Entry 7OGK (electron microscopy, 3.40 A resolution); this record covers chains C and D of the 4 polymer chains in the assembly.

# Chain C
Protein: Polyribonucleotide nucleotidyltransferase
Source organism: Escherichia coli (strain K12)
Notes: EC 2.7.7.8
UniProt: P05055 (PNP_ECOLI); numbering as in UniProt (aligned over 1-711)
Chain sequence (711 residues; each row starts with the number of its first residue):
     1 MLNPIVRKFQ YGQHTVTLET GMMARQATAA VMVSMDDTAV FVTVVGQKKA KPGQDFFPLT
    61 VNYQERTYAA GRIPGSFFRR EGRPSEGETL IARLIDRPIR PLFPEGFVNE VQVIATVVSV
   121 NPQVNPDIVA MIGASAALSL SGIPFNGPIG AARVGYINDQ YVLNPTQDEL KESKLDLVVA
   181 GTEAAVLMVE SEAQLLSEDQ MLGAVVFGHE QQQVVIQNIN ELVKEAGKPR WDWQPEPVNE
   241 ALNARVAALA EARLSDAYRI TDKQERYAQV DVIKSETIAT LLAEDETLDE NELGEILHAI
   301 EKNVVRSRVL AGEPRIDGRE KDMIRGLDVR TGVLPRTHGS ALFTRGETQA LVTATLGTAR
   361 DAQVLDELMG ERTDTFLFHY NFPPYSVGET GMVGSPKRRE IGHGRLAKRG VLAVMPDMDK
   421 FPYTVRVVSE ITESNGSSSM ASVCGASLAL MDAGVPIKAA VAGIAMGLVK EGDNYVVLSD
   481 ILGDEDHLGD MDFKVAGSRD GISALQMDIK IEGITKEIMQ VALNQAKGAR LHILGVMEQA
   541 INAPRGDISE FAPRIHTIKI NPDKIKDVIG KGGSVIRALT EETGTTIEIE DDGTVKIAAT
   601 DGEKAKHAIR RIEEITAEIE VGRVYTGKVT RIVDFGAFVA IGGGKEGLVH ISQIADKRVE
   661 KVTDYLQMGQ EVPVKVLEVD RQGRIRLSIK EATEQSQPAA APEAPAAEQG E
Unresolved in the structure: 696-711
UniProt features mapped onto this chain:
  - region: Phe-77 to Arg-80 (FFRR loop), Leu-327 to Thr-331 (Interaction with RNase E)
  - binding site (Mg(2+)): Asp-486, Asp-492
  - mutagenesis: Arg-79 to Arg-80 (Strongly reduces RNA binding. Reduces RNA degradation), Arg-83 (R83A: No effect on RNA-binding. No effect on degradation of long RNA molecules. Impairs degradation of short RNA molecules), Arg-100 (R100D: Abolishes enzyme activity), Arg-319 (R319A: Abolishes enzyme activity), Arg-398 to Arg-399 (Abolishes enzyme activity), Val-428 (V428P: Abolishes enzyme activity), Cys-444 (C444W: Abolishes enzyme activity), Asp-492 (D492G: Abolishes enzyme activity)
What the authors report for this chain:
  - binding site for 3'ETS(LeuZ) (chain D): Phe-77
  - mutagenesis - K566A/K571A, K657A/R658A, R681A/Q682A/R684A/R686A: decreased stability

# Chain D
Molecule: 3'ETS(LeuZ)
Sequence (8 nucleotides; numbered 1 to 8; the number before each row is that of its first residue):
     1 AAAAAAAA

# How chain C and chain D interact
Contacting residue pairs (12):
  Phe-77(C) / A7(D)  stacking on the base
  Lys-566(C) / A1(D)  base contact
  Ile-569(C) / A1(D)  hydrogen bond to the sugar
  Gly-570(C) / A1(D)  base contact
  Lys-571(C) / A1(D)  base contact
  Lys-571(C) / A3(D)  base contact
  Gly-572(C) / A1(D)  phosphate contact
  Gly-572(C) / A2(D)  sugar contact
  Gly-572(C) / A3(D)  base contact
  Gly-573(C) / A1(D)  sugar contact
  Gly-573(C) / A3(D)  sugar contact
  Ser-574(C) / A3(D)  base contact

# In short
Chain C and chain D form an interface of 8 and 4 residues respectively; the contacts include 1 hydrogen bond
and 1 aromatic stacking contact. The hydrogen-bonded pair is Ile-569(C)/A1(D). From the paper: a binding site
for 3'ETS(LeuZ) (chain D) at Phe-77(C); K566A/K571A, K657A/R658A and R681A/Q682A/R684A/R686A of chain C reduce
stability.
Here chain C is Polyribonucleotide nucleotidyltransferase (Escherichia coli (strain K12)) and chain D is
3'ETS(LeuZ). Entry 7OGK (A cooperative PNPase-Hfq-RNA carrier complex facilitates bacterial riboregulation.
PNPase-3'ETS(leuZ)) was determined by electron microscopy (same publication as 7OGL and 7OGM).
